Entry 7PWG (electron microscopy, 2.75 A resolution); this record covers chains 1 and a of the 44 polymer chains in the assembly.

# Chain 1
Molecule: rRNA 28S
Organism: Giardia lamblia ATCC 50803
Sequence (2707 nucleotides; row label = number of the first residue in the row):
     1 GCGCGGCCCGAGGCGGCGGGGGCGACGGGCGGAACUUAAGCAUAUCAGUA
    51 CGCCCCGGAGGAGAAACCAACCGGGAUUCCCCGUAGCGGCGAGCGACGCG
   101 GGAGGAGCCCGCCCCGAAGGCGCGCUGUGGGGCGCAGGCGCAGGCCCGCC
   151 GCGAGGGGGCCCGAGGGCCCCGCCCGAGAGGGUGCAAGCCCCGUACGGCG
   201 GCCGCCGGGCCUGCGCGGCGAGUAGCGCUGCUUGAGCGUGCAGCGCGAAG
   251 GGAGGCGCGGCCCUUCCAAGGCUAAAUACGCCCCGGGACCGAUAGCGGAC
   301 CAAGUAGCGCGAGCGAACGGUGAAAAGGACGCCCUGCGGCCGCUCAAAAG
   351 ACCUGAACCCGGCCGGCCGCCGGCCCGCCGGCCCCGUCUCGAXACXCGGA
   401 CCGAGGAGCCACGCGCCGCGGCGAGCCCGAGGGAGCCCCCGCGGCGGAGC
   451 GAGCGCGAGACGCCCCGGGCCCGCCGCGCCCCUGCGGGCGUGCGCGGGCC
   501 GAGCCGCGGCGCGUGGGCCCGAXAGGCGGUGAUCUAUGCCCGGCGAGGGC
   551 GAGGCCGGGCGAAAGCCUGGUGGAGGCCCGCCGCGGUGCUGACGCGCAGA
   601 UCGCUCGUCGGAGCCGGGCAUGGGGGCGAAAGACUCAUCGAACCGCCUGG
   651 UAGCUGGUUGCCUCCGAAAUGUCUCCCAGGACAGCCGCCGCCCCGCAGUU
   701 GCGGCCCGUAGAGCGCUGGCCGGCGGGAGCGGGGGGCCUGCCCCUCGCCC
   751 GCCCCCCAAACUCCGAAGGGCCGCGCCGCCCCGCCGCUGGCCUGGGCGGG
   801 GCGGGCGAAUGCGGGCGGCGCGUGGGCCCCUCCUGGUAAGCAGGACGGGC
   851 GAGGCGGGACGAUCCGGACGCCGGGCCAGGGUGCGCCGCCGGGGCCCGCG
   901 GAACGGCGUCGGCCGGUCCCGACAGCUGGAAGGUGGCCCCAGAAGUCGGC
   951 AUCCUCCAGGGAGUGUGUAACAACCCACCAGCCGAAUCGGCCGGCCCGGA
  1001 AAAUGGAGCGCGCCGGAGCCCCGGACCCGCGCCCGGCCGCCGCGCGCGGC
  1051 GGGUAGGAGGCCGCAGAGGCCCCGGGGGCGAAGGCGGCGCGCAGGCCCCG
  1101 CCGGACCGGCCUCUGGUGCAGAUCUCGGCAGCAGUAGCCGCUACUCCGCG
  1151 CCCCGGAGGACUGAGGGGGAGACGGGUUCCGCGGCGCCUGCAUCUGGCCG
  1201 CGGGUGACUCGGGCCUAAGCGGCGGGUGAAGACCGGGAAGGGGCGUGCCC
  1251 GCCCGUCGAACGGGGAGCCGGCGGAGACUCCGGCAGGCGCGGCCCCCGCG
  1301 GAGACGCCCGCCCCCCGGCGACGCGCACGGGGACCGCGGCGGGCGGCGCC
  1351 CCGGCCCGCGAACGCCCCGCAGCCCCCGGACGCCUUGCGCGGAGAGGGGG
  1401 GCCCGGGGGCGGACCCCGCGCGUCCCCGGCCGCCCCUGAAAAGCCGGGGG
  1451 GCGCCGGCCGCGCGCCGUACCGACCGCAGCAGGACUCCGGGGUCAGCAGC
  1501 CUCUAGCGCGGGAGCGAACGCGGCUCAGGGAAGUCGGCAAGCCGGCUCCG
  1551 UAACCUCGGGAAAAGGAGUGGCUCUGACGGCGCGCCGGGUCAGAACUGGA
  1601 ACGGACGCGGGGAUCCCGACUGUUUACUAGAAACACAGCGUCGCGAGGGC
  1651 CGCACCCGGCGCUGGCGCGACGUGAUUUCUGCCCAGUGCCACGACCGUCA
  1701 CCGUGAAGCGAUCCGCCGAAGCCCUGGUAAACGGCGGGAGUAACUAUGAC
  1751 UCUCUUAAGGUAGCXAAXUGCCUCGUCGGGCAAUUUCCGACGUGCAUGAA
  1801 UGGACCAACGAGGAUCCCACUGUCCCGAGCCGCGCCUCCGCGAGCCUCCA
  1851 GCCUCGGGAACGGGCGAGGGCCGGCCAGCGGGGCAAGAAGACCCUUUUGA
  1901 GCUUGACUCCAGCCCGGGCCUGUGGGGCGGGGCGGCCGGCGCAGCGCACA
  1951 GGGGAGGCCGCGCCCCUGAGACACCCUGACGGCCGCCGCCGCCCCGCUCA
  2001 CCCGGUCGCGCGGGGACCCGCCCGGGCGGGGAGUUCGGCUGGGGCGGCGC
  2051 GCCUGCUACACCGGACCGCAGGCGUCCCACGGCGGGCUCAGCGAGGACGG
  2101 AGACCUCCCGCGGAGCAGAAGGGCACAAGCCCGCCCGACCCGCGCCCCCC
  2151 GUGCCGGCGCGGGCCGCGAAAGCGGGGCCUACCGAUCCUUCGCCGCCCCG
  2201 GCCGCGGGCGCGGAGGUGGCAGAAAAGUUACCACAGGGAUAACUGGCUUG
  2251 UGGCCGCCGAGCGCCCGCAGCGACGCGGCUUUUUGAUCCUUXGAUGUCGG
  2301 CUCUUCCUACCGUCCGCGCGCACCGGCGCGGAAGCGUCGGAUUGUUCACC
  2351 CGUUCAAGGGAUCGUGAGCUGGGUUUAGACCGUCGUGAGACAGGUUAGUU
  2401 UUACCCUACUGGCCCCGGGGCCAGAGCACGGCGGGCCAGUACGAGAGGAA
  2451 CGCCCGCCGCGGGCGCCCAGCCCCGCGGUUGCCCGCCGGGGCAGGACCGC
  2501 GCGCCCGGGCCCGGGGGCCUGGCGCUGCCGCCUCUAAAGCGCCACCCCCC
  2551 CCUCCGGCCCCGCCGGGCCCGCGCCCCAGCCCCGUGCCCCCUGCCCGAGG
  2601 CGGCCCCCGCCCGGGAGGACCACCCGGCGCGGCGCCCCUGUACGGCGCAG
  2651 GGCCUGCGAUCGCGUUCGCCCGGGGGGCGCGCCGGGCGGGCGCGCGGCCC
  2701 ACUUGCU
Disordered / not traced: 1-3, 132-146, 202-217, 335-337, 368, 434-436, 694, 727-748, 786, 897-899, 916-987, 1139, 1293-1297, 1308-1309, 1414-1415, 1453-1457, 1479, 1580-1586, 1692, 1743-1745, 1793, 1933-1988, 2099-2103, 2392, 2444, 2565-2566, 2648, 2654-2661, 2684-2685, 2695-2707
Modified residues: OMU (o2'-methyluridine 5'-monophosphate) at position 49, OMG (o2'-methylguanosine-5'-monophosphate) at position 313, OMG (o2'-methylguanosine-5'-monophosphate) at position 386, A2M (2'-O-methyladenosine 5'-(dihydrogen phosphate)) at position 393, A2M (2'-O-methyladenosine 5'-(dihydrogen phosphate)) at position 396, A2M (2'-O-methyladenosine 5'-(dihydrogen phosphate)) at position 523, OMG (o2'-methylguanosine-5'-monophosphate) at position 624, OMG (o2'-methylguanosine-5'-monophosphate) at position 1121, OMG (o2'-methylguanosine-5'-monophosphate) at position 1204, OMG (o2'-methylguanosine-5'-monophosphate) at position 1520, OMC (o2'-methylycytidine-5'-monophosphate) at position 1684, 5MC (5-methylcytidine-5'-monophosphate) at position 1765, A2M (2'-O-methyladenosine 5'-(dihydrogen phosphate)) at position 1768, OMG (o2'-methylguanosine-5'-monophosphate) at position 1775, OMC (o2'-methylycytidine-5'-monophosphate) at position 1824, OMG (o2'-methylguanosine-5'-monophosphate) at position 1882, OMU (o2'-methyluridine 5'-monophosphate) at position 1896, OMU (o2'-methyluridine 5'-monophosphate) at position 1897, OMU (o2'-methyluridine 5'-monophosphate) at position 1908, OMG (o2'-methylguanosine-5'-monophosphate) at position 2042, OMG (o2'-methylguanosine-5'-monophosphate) at position 2074, OMG (o2'-methylguanosine-5'-monophosphate) at position 2237, 5MC (5-methylcytidine-5'-monophosphate) at position 2292, OMC (o2'-methylycytidine-5'-monophosphate) at position 2380
Bound ions: K+ site 1: A33, OMU_49; K+ site 2 near A34 (its only coordinating residue here); K+ site 3: C35, C46; K+ site 4: U37, A42; K+ site 5 near A38 (its only coordinating residue here); K+ site 6: A38, A39, G89, G91 (together with triethylene glycol); Mg2+ site 1: G40, C41; Mg2+ site 2: C41, G1899; K+ site 7: C41, A42; K+ site 8: A42, U43; K+ site 9: U43, A44, U45; K+ site 10: U43, A44, G88, G91; 153 more K+ sites not listed; 86 more Mg2+ sites not listed

# Chain a
Protein: Ribosomal protein L27a
Organism: Giardia lamblia ATCC 50803
Reference sequence: A8BZ78 (A8BZ78_GIAIC); residues 1-149 here = UniProt positions 1-149
Amino-acid sequence (149 residues; row label = number of the first residue in the row):
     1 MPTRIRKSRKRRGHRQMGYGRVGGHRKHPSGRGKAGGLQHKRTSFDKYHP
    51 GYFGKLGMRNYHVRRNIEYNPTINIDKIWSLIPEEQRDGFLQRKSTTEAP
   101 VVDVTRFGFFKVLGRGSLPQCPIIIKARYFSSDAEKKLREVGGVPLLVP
Disordered / not traced: 1
Bound ions: K+ site 1: Gly18 (shared with C821(1), G1056(1), G1057(1) of chain 1); K+ site 2: His28 (shared with G653(1) of chain 1); K+ site 3: Lys34 (shared with A92(1) of chain 1); K+ site 4: Tyr48 (shared with 1 residue of chain L)

# How chain 1 and chain a interact
Contacting residue pairs (168):
  U37(1) - Arg32(a)  phosphate contact
  A38(1) - Gly31(a)  phosphate contact
  A38(1) - Arg32(a)  hydrogen bond to the phosphate
  A38(1) - Ala35(a)  phosphate contact
  A39(1) - His28(a)  base contact
  A39(1) - Pro29(a)  hydrogen bond to the base
  A39(1) - Ser30(a)  base contact
  A39(1) - Gly31(a)  hydrogen bond to the base
  A39(1) - Gly36(a)  phosphate contact
  A39(1) - His40(a)  hydrogen bond to the base
  A70(1) - Ile67(a)  phosphate contact
  C72(1) - Pro149(a)  base contact
  G83(1) - Arg65(a)  base contact
  U84(1) - Arg65(a)  hydrogen bond to the base
  A85(1) - Asn60(a)  hydrogen bond to the sugar
  A85(1) - Tyr61(a)  sugar contact
  A85(1) - His62(a)  sugar contact
  A85(1) - Val63(a)  hydrogen bond to the sugar
  G86(1) - Arg59(a)  phosphate contact
  G86(1) - Asn60(a)  hydrogen bond to the phosphate
  C87(1) - Arg59(a)  salt bridge to the phosphate
  C90(1) - Gly54(a)  sugar contact
  C90(1) - Lys55(a)  sugar contact
  C90(1) - Arg59(a)  base contact
  G91(1) - Phe53(a)  phosphate contact
  G91(1) - Gly54(a)  hydrogen bond to the phosphate
  A92(1) - Lys34(a)  phosphate contact
  A92(1) - Tyr52(a)  hydrogen bond to the phosphate
  G93(1) - Gly33(a)  phosphate contact
  G93(1) - Lys34(a)  salt bridge to the phosphate
  A96(1) - His62(a)  base contact
  A96(1) - Arg65(a)  base contact
  C97(1) - Arg65(a)  hydrogen bond to the base
  G98(1) - Arg65(a)  hydrogen bond to the base
  G98(1) - Asn66(a)  hydrogen bond to the base
  C99(1) - Asn66(a)  sugar contact
  G236(1) - Tyr61(a)  stacking on the base
  G255(1) - Tyr61(a)  sugar contact
  G255(1) - His62(a)  stacking on the base
  G255(1) - Arg64(a)  salt bridge to the phosphate
  C256(1) - Tyr61(a)  base contact
  U387(1) - Arg15(a)  hydrogen bond to the phosphate
  U387(1) - Arg21(a)  salt bridge to the phosphate
  C388(1) - Arg15(a)  salt bridge to the phosphate
  C388(1) - Arg21(a)  salt bridge to the phosphate
  U389(1) - Val22(a)  phosphate contact
  G408(1) - Ser8(a)  sugar contact
  G408(1) - Arg12(a)  salt bridge to the phosphate
  G408(1) - Met17(a)  base contact
  G408(1) - Tyr19(a)  base contact
  G408(1) - His25(a)  hydrogen bond to the base
  C409(1) - Ser8(a)  hydrogen bond to the phosphate
  C410(1) - Arg6(a)  salt bridge to the phosphate
  G447(1) - Phe109(a)  base contact
  A448(1) - Asn74(a)  hydrogen bond to the base
  A448(1) - Leu113(a)  base contact
  A448(1) - Arg115(a)  salt bridge to the phosphate
  A452(1) - Gly57(a)  sugar contact
  A452(1) - Met58(a)  hydrogen bond to the sugar
  G453(1) - Met58(a)  sugar contact
  C456(1) - Tyr129(a)  hydrogen bond to the phosphate
  G457(1) - Lys111(a)  salt bridge to the phosphate
  G457(1) - Leu113(a)  base contact
  G457(1) - Ser131(a)  phosphate contact
  G457(1) - Ser132(a)  hydrogen bond to the phosphate
  A458(1) - Leu113(a)  phosphate contact
  A458(1) - Gly114(a)  hydrogen bond to the phosphate
  A458(1) - Arg115(a)  sugar contact
  A458(1) - Ser131(a)  hydrogen bond to the phosphate
  A458(1) - Asp133(a)  phosphate contact
  G459(1) - Gly114(a)  phosphate contact
  G459(1) - Arg115(a)  base contact
  G459(1) - Gly116(a)  phosphate contact
  G459(1) - Lys137(a)  salt bridge to the phosphate
  G488(1) - Ser132(a)  hydrogen bond to the phosphate
  C489(1) - Lys136(a)  salt bridge to the phosphate
  G501(1) - Lys77(a)  base contact
  G508(1) - Pro2(a)  phosphate contact
  G508(1) - Ile5(a)  phosphate contact
  G509(1) - Pro2(a)  phosphate contact
  G509(1) - Ile5(a)  sugar contact
  G509(1) - Arg6(a)  salt bridge to the phosphate
  C510(1) - Arg6(a)  phosphate contact
  C510(1) - Lys7(a)  hydrogen bond to the phosphate
  G511(1) - Lys7(a)  salt bridge to the phosphate
  G513(1) - Gly33(a)  phosphate contact
  U514(1) - His28(a)  salt bridge to the phosphate
  U514(1) - Arg32(a)  phosphate contact
  U514(1) - Gly33(a)  hydrogen bond to the phosphate
  G515(1) - Arg32(a)  salt bridge to the phosphate
  G517(1) - Lys27(a)  salt bridge to the phosphate
  C518(1) - His25(a)  hydrogen bond to the base
  U651(1) - Arg32(a)  phosphate contact
  A652(1) - Lys27(a)  salt bridge to the phosphate
  A652(1) - His28(a)  salt bridge to the phosphate
  A652(1) - Arg32(a)  salt bridge to the phosphate
  G653(1) - Arg26(a)  phosphate contact
  G653(1) - Lys27(a)  hydrogen bond to the phosphate
  G653(1) - His28(a)  hydrogen bond to the phosphate
  G653(1) - Pro29(a)  sugar contact
  C654(1) - Arg26(a)  salt bridge to the phosphate
  U655(1) - Arg26(a)  salt bridge to the phosphate
  G657(1) - Arg15(a)  salt bridge to the phosphate
  U658(1) - Arg15(a)  salt bridge to the phosphate
  U658(1) - Gln16(a)  base contact
  U659(1) - Arg11(a)  phosphate contact
  U659(1) - Arg12(a)  hydrogen bond to the base
  U659(1) - Gly13(a)  hydrogen bond to the phosphate
  U659(1) - His14(a)  hydrogen bond to the phosphate
  U659(1) - Arg15(a)  hydrogen bond to the phosphate
  G660(1) - Gly13(a)  phosphate contact
  U674(1) - Gln39(a)  sugar contact
  U674(1) - His40(a)  sugar contact
  G679(1) - Pro29(a)  hydrogen bond to the sugar
  G680(1) - Pro29(a)  phosphate contact
  G680(1) - Ser30(a)  hydrogen bond to the phosphate
  G680(1) - His40(a)  hydrogen bond to the base
  A681(1) - His40(a)  sugar contact
  A681(1) - Thr43(a)  hydrogen bond to the sugar
  A681(1) - Ser44(a)  hydrogen bond to the sugar
  C682(1) - Thr43(a)  sugar contact
  C682(1) - Lys47(a)  phosphate contact
  A683(1) - Lys47(a)  salt bridge to the phosphate
  G822(1) - Gly18(a)  sugar contact
  U823(1) - Val22(a)  phosphate contact
  U823(1) - Gly23(a)  hydrogen bond to the phosphate
  G824(1) - Val22(a)  phosphate contact
  A1055(1) - Gln16(a)  hydrogen bond to the phosphate
  A1055(1) - Gly20(a)  phosphate contact
  A1055(1) - Arg21(a)  salt bridge to the phosphate
  G1056(1) - Gln16(a)  hydrogen bond to the phosphate
  G1056(1) - Gly18(a)  phosphate contact
  G1056(1) - Tyr19(a)  phosphate contact
  G1056(1) - Gly20(a)  hydrogen bond to the phosphate
  G1057(1) - Lys7(a)  salt bridge to the phosphate
  G1057(1) - Arg11(a)  salt bridge to the phosphate
  G1057(1) - Gly18(a)  phosphate contact
  A1058(1) - Lys7(a)  phosphate contact
  A1058(1) - Arg11(a)  salt bridge to the phosphate
  G1059(1) - Lys10(a)  base contact
  G1060(1) - Lys10(a)  hydrogen bond to the base
  C1061(1) - Lys10(a)  base contact
  C1113(1) - Arg4(a)  salt bridge to the phosphate
  U1114(1) - Pro2(a)  phosphate contact
  U1114(1) - Arg4(a)  salt bridge to the phosphate
  G1115(1) - Pro2(a)  phosphate contact
  G1115(1) - Thr3(a)  hydrogen bond to the phosphate
  U1117(1) - Thr3(a)  hydrogen bond to the base
  U1117(1) - Arg4(a)  base contact
  U1117(1) - Arg9(a)  base contact
  G1118(1) - Arg9(a)  salt bridge to the phosphate
  G1118(1) - Arg12(a)  salt bridge to the phosphate
  C2150(1) - Thr43(a)  base contact
  U2186(1) - Gly54(a)  phosphate contact
  C2187(1) - Gly54(a)  phosphate contact
  C2187(1) - Lys55(a)  hydrogen bond to the phosphate
  C2188(1) - Lys55(a)  salt bridge to the phosphate
  C2199(1) - Asn60(a)  base contact
  C2199(1) - Arg64(a)  phosphate contact
  G2200(1) - Arg64(a)  salt bridge to the phosphate
  G2208(1) - Met58(a)  base contact
  C2209(1) - Gly57(a)  hydrogen bond to the phosphate
  C2209(1) - Met58(a)  sugar contact
  G2210(1) - Leu56(a)  phosphate contact
  G2210(1) - Gly57(a)  hydrogen bond to the phosphate
  A2221(1) - Arg42(a)  hydrogen bond to the sugar
  G2222(1) - Arg42(a)  hydrogen bond to the base
  A2223(1) - Gln39(a)  phosphate contact
Other interface residues (no listed pair), chain 1 (98 interface residues in all): A69, C71, C237, OMG_386, G487, C661, C821, G1063, C2197
Other interface residues (no listed pair), chain a (79 interface residues in all): Leu38, Lys41, Tyr48, Thr72, Asp76, Arg106, Arg128, Ala134

# Overview
Chain 1 and chain a form an interface of 98 and 79 residues respectively; the contacts include 49 hydrogen
bonds, 35 salt bridges and 2 aromatic stacking contacts. Polar pairs include A39(1)-Pro29(a), A39(1)-Gly31(a)
and A39(1)-His40(a). A33(1) and OMU_49(1) form the K+ site 1.
Here chain 1 is rRNA 28S and chain a is Ribosomal protein L27a, both from Giardia lamblia ATCC 50803. Entry
7PWG (Cryo-EM structure of large subunit of Giardia lamblia ribosome at 2.7 A resolution) was determined by
electron microscopy.
